PDB entry 8FDD | X-ray diffraction, 1.54 A resolution | chains A and B of the 3 polymer chains in the assembly

== Chain A ==
Molecule: Ky15.3 Antibody, heavy chain
Source organism: Mus musculus
Notes: antibody fragment or engineered binder
Amino-acid sequence (226 residues; numbered 1 to 216 plus 10 insertion-coded residues; the number before each row is that of its first residue; a row labelled like 82A-82C holds insertion residues (82A, then the next letters in order)):
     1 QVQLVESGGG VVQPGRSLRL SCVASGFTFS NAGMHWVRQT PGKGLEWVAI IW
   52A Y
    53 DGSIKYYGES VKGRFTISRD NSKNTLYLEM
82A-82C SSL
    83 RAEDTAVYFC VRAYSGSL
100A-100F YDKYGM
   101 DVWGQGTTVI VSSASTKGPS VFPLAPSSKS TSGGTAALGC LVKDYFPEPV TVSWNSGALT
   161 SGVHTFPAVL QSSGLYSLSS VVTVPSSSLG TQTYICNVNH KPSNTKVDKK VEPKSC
Not modelled in the structure: 215-216
Disulfide bonds: Cys-22/Cys-92, Cys-140/Cys-196

== Chain B ==
Molecule: Ky15.3 Antibody, light chain
Source organism: Mus musculus
Notes: antibody fragment or engineered binder
Amino-acid sequence (213 residues; each row starts with the number of its first residue; note: 1 number in that range is skipped by the numbering (no residue carries it; nothing is unmodelled there)):
     1 DIQMTQSPST LSASVGDRVT ISCRASQTIS TWLAWFQQKP GKAPKLLIYA ASSLQSGVPS
    61 RFSGSGSGTD FTLTISNLQP DDFATYYCQQ FNSY
    96 WTFGQGTKVE IKRTVAAPSV FIFPPSDEQL KSGTASVVCL LNNFYPREAK VQWKVDNALQ
   156 SGNSQESVTE QDSKDSTYSL SSTLTLSKAD YEKHKVYACE VTHQGLSSPV TKSFNRGEC
Not modelled in the structure: 214
Disulfide bonds: Cys-23/Cys-88, Cys-134/Cys-194

== How chain A and chain B interact ==
Residue-residue contacts (71; chain A residue first):
  His-35(A) / Trp-96(B)
  Val-37(A) / Phe-98(B)  hydrophobic
  Gln-39(A) / Gln-38(B)  hydrogen bond
  Gln-39(A) / Tyr-87(B)  hydrogen bond
  Leu-45(A) / Tyr-87(B)  hydrophobic
  Leu-45(A) / Phe-98(B)
  Trp-47(A) / Tyr-94(B)  hydrophobic
  Trp-47(A) / Trp-96(B)
  Ile-50(A) / Trp-96(B)  hydrophobic
  Tyr-96(A) / Tyr-49(B)
  Tyr-96(A) / Gln-55(B)
  Tyr-100A(A) / Trp-32(B)  hydrophobic
  Tyr-100A(A) / Tyr-49(B)  hydrophobic
  Tyr-100A(A) / Ala-50(B)  hydrophobic
  Tyr-100A(A) / Ser-53(B)
  Asp-100B(A) / Trp-32(B)
  Lys-100C(A) / Trp-32(B)
  Lys-100C(A) / Tyr-49(B)
  Lys-100C(A) / Phe-91(B)
  Lys-100C(A) / Asn-92(B)  hydrogen bond (side chain-backbone)
  Tyr-100D(A) / Tyr-49(B)
  Tyr-100D(A) / Phe-91(B)
  Tyr-100D(A) / Trp-96(B)  hydrogen bond (backbone-side chain)
  Gly-100E(A) / Tyr-49(B)  hydrogen bond (backbone-side chain)
  Gly-100E(A) / Phe-91(B)
  Gly-100E(A) / Trp-96(B)
  Met-100F(A) / Phe-36(B)
  Met-100F(A) / Leu-46(B)
  Met-100F(A) / Gln-89(B)  hydrogen bond
  Met-100F(A) / Trp-96(B)  hydrophobic
  Asp-101(A) / Leu-46(B)
  Trp-103(A) / Phe-36(B)
  Trp-103(A) / Ala-43(B)  hydrophobic
  Trp-103(A) / Pro-44(B)
  Trp-103(A) / Phe-98(B)  hydrophobic
  Gly-104(A) / Ala-43(B)
  Phe-122(A) / Ser-121(B)
  Phe-122(A) / Glu-123(B)
  Phe-122(A) / Gln-124(B)
  Pro-123(A) / Ser-121(B)
  Pro-123(A) / Glu-123(B)
  Leu-124(A) / Phe-118(B)
  Leu-124(A) / Val-133(B)  hydrophobic
  Ala-125(A) / Phe-118(B)
  Ala-125(A) / Pro-119(B)
  Pro-126(A) / Ile-117(B)
  Pro-126(A) / Phe-118(B)  hydrophobic
  Lys-129(A) / Glu-213(B)
  Thr-135(A) / Phe-116(B)
  Ala-137(A) / Phe-116(B)  hydrophobic
  Ala-137(A) / Phe-118(B)
  Leu-141(A) / Ser-131(B)
  Lys-143(A) / Gln-124(B)
  Lys-143(A) / Ser-131(B)
  His-164(A) / Asn-137(B)  hydrogen bond
  His-164(A) / Asn-138(B)  hydrogen bond
  His-164(A) / Ser-174(B)  hydrogen bond
  Phe-166(A) / Leu-135(B)  hydrophobic
  Phe-166(A) / Ser-162(B)
  Phe-166(A) / Thr-164(B)
  Phe-166(A) / Ser-174(B)
  Phe-166(A) / Leu-175(B)  hydrophobic
  Phe-166(A) / Ser-176(B)
  Pro-167(A) / Ser-162(B)  hydrogen bond (backbone-side chain)
  Pro-167(A) / Val-163(B)
  Val-169(A) / Gln-160(B)
  Val-169(A) / Glu-161(B)
  Leu-170(A) / Gln-160(B)
  Gln-171(A) / Gln-160(B)
  Val-181(A) / Leu-135(B)  hydrophobic
  Thr-183(A) / Asn-137(B)
Other interface residues (no listed pair), chain A (41 interface residues in all): Glu-46, Tyr-58, Phe-91, Ser-127, Leu-138, Ser-179, Lys-209
Other interface residues (no listed pair), chain B (41 interface residues in all): Lys-42, Ser-127, Thr-129

== Overview ==
Chain A and chain B each contribute 41 residues to their interface, with 10 hydrogen bonds. Polar contacts
include Gln-39(A)/Gln-38(B), Gln-39(A)/Tyr-87(B) and Gly-100E(A)/Tyr-49(B).
Here chain A is Ky15.3 Antibody, heavy chain and chain B is Ky15.3 Antibody, light chain, both from Mus
musculus. Entry 8FDD (Crystal structure of Ky15.3 Fab in complex with circumsporozoite protein NPDP peptide)
was determined by X-ray diffraction (same publication as 8F95, 8F9E, 8F9F, 8F9S, 8F9T, 8F9U and 11 further
entries).
